Entry 1TG8 (X-ray diffraction, 2.61 A resolution); this record covers chain A.

== Chain A ==
Molecule: envelope glycoprotein
Organism: Dengue virus 2
UniProt: P27914 (POLG_DEN2T); numbering as in UniProt (aligned over 1-395)
Chain sequence (395 residues; row label = number of the first residue in the row):
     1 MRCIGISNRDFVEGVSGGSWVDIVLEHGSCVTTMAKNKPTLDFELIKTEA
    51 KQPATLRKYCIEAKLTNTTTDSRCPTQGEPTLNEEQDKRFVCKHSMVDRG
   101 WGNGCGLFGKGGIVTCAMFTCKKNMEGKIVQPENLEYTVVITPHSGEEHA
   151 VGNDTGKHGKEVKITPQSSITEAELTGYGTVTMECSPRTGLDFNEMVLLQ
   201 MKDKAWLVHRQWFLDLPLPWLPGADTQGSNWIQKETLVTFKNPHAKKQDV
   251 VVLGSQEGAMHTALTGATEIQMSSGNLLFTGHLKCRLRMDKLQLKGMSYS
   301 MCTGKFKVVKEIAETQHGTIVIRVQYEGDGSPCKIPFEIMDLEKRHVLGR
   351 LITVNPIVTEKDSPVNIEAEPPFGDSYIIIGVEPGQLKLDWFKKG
Not modelled in the structure: 17-18, 225-227
Disulfide bonds: Cys3-Cys30, Cys74-Cys105, Cys92-Cys116, Cys185-Cys285, Cys302-Cys333
Ligand contacts: 2-acetamido-2-deoxy-alpha-D-glucopyranose (NDG): Gly102, His149, Asn153, Thr155, His158
Swiss-Prot annotation at these positions:
  - region: Asp98 to Gly111 (Fusion peptide)
  - glycosylation (N-linked (GlcNAc...) asparagine): Asn67, Asn153
From the paper describing this entry:
  - post-translational modification sites: Asn67, Asn153
  - self-association interface (contacts with another copy of this molecule): Gln256 to Thr265

== Summary ==
Bound to chain A: 2-acetamido-2-deoxy-alpha-D-glucopyranose. From the paper: modification sites Asn67 and
Asn153; a self-association interface involving Gln256.
Chain A is envelope glycoprotein (Dengue virus 2); the structure, The structure of Dengue virus E
glycoprotein, was determined by X-ray diffraction together with 1TGE and 1THD from the same study.
